PDB entry 5EJS | X-ray diffraction, 2.70 A resolution | chains A and B

[Chain A]
Molecule: Myosin-I heavy chain
Source organism: Dictyostelium discoideum
UniProt: Q9U1M8 (MYOI_DICDI); residue numbers follow UniProt; this construct covers 1854-1875, 1887-2357
Sequence (496 residues; each row starts with the number of its first residue; note: 11 numbers in that range are skipped by the numbering (no residue carries them; nothing is unmodelled there)):
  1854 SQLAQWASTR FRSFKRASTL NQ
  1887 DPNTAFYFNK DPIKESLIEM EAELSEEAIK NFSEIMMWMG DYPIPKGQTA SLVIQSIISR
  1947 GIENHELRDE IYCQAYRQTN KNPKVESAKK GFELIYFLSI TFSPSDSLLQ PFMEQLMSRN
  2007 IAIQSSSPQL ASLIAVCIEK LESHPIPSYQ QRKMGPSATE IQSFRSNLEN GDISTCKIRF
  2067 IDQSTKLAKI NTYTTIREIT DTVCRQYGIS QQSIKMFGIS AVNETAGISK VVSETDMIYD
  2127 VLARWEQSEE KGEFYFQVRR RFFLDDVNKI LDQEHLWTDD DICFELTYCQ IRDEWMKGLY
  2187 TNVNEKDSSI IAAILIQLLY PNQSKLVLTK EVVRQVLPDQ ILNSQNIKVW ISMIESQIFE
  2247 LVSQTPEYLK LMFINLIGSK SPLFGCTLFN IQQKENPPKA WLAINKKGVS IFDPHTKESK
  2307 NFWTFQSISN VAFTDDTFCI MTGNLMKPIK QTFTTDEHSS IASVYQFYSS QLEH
Sequence notes: engineered mutation Glu1909 (Lys in Q9U1M8), Glu1912 (Lys in Q9U1M8), Glu1913 (Lys in Q9U1M8); expression tag (2358-2360)
What the authors report for this chain:
  - mutagenesis - K1896E/K1900E/K1909E/K1912E: decreased binding to MTs

[Chain B]
Molecule: Myosin-I heavy chain
Source organism: Dictyostelium discoideum
UniProt: Q9U1M8 (MYOI_DICDI); aligned to UniProt positions 1854-2346 over residues 1854-2358 (the alignment contains insertions or deletions, so no single offset holds)
Sequence (496 residues; row label = number of the first residue in the row; note: 12 numbers in that range are skipped by the numbering (no residue carries them; nothing is unmodelled there)):
  1854 SQLAQWASTR FRSFKRAS
  1883 TLNQDPNTAF YFNKDPIKES LIEMEAELSE EAIKNFSEIM MWMGDYPIPK GQTASLVIQS
  1943 IISRGIENHE LRDEIYCQAY RQTNKNPKVE SAKKGFELIY FLSITFSPSD SLLQPFMEQL
  2003 MSRNIAIQSS SPQLASLIAV CIEKLESHPI PSYQQRKMGP SATEIQSFRS NLENGDISTC
  2063 KIRFIDQSTK LAKINTYTTI REITDTVCRQ YGISQQSIKM FGISAVNETA GISKVVSETD
  2123 MIYDVLARWE QSEEKGEFYF QVRRRFFLDD VNKILDQEHL WTDDDICFEL TYCQIRDEWM
  2183 KGLYTNVNEK DSSIIAAILI QLLYPNQSKL VLTKEVVRQV LPDQILNSQN IKVWISMIES
  2243 QIF
  2247 ELVSQTPEYL KLMFINLIGS KSPLFGCTLF NIQQKENPPK AWLAINKKGV SIFDPHTKES
  2307 KNFWTFQSIS NVAFTDDTFC IMTGNLMKPI KQTFTTDEHS SIASVYQFYS SQLEH
Disordered / not traced: 1854, 1883-1888, 2332-2333, 2360-2361
Sequence notes: engineered mutation Glu1909 (Lys in Q9U1M8), Glu1912 (Lys in Q9U1M8), Glu1913 (Lys in Q9U1M8); expression tag (2359-2361)
What the authors report for this chain:
  - mutagenesis - K1896E/K1900E/K1909E/K1912E: decreased binding to MTs

[How chain A and chain B interact]
Residue-residue contacts (10; chain A residue first):
  Asn2056(A) - Gln2010(B)  hydrogen bond (backbone-side chain)
  Gln2092(A) - Gly2057(B)
  Gln2092(A) - Ile2059(B)
  Gly2094(A) - Ile2059(B)
  Asp2167(A) - Gln2092(B)
  Ile2168(A) - Lys2075(B)
  Asn2208(A) - Ser2096(B)
  Ser2249(A) - Asp2167(B)  hydrogen bond
  Thr2251(A) - Ile2168(B)
  Pro2252(A) - Gly2094(B)
Other interface residues (no listed pair), chain A (15 interface residues in all): Glu2055, Gly2057, Lys2075, Arg2091, Tyr2093, Glu2253
Other interface residues (no listed pair), chain B (15 interface residues in all): Ser2011, Leu2054, Asn2056, Asp2058, Lys2072, Asp2166

[Summary]
Chain A and chain B each contribute 15 residues to their interface; the contacts include 2 hydrogen bonds.
Polar pairs include Asn2056(A)-Gln2010(B) and Ser2249(A)-Asp2167(B). The paper reports that
K1896E/K1900E/K1909E/K1912E of chain A reduce binding to MTs; K1896E/K1900E/K1909E/K1912E of chain B reduce
binding to MTs.
Both chains are Myosin-I heavy chain (Dictyostelium discoideum). Entry 5EJS (Structure of Dictyostelium
Discoideum Myosin VII MyTH4-FERM MF2 domain, mutant 1) was determined by X-ray diffraction together with 5EJQ,
5EJR and 5EJY from the same study.
